PDB entry 1SOA | X-ray diffraction, 1.20 A resolution | chain A

Chain A:
Protein: RNA-binding protein regulatory subunit; oncogene DJ1
Organism: Homo sapiens
Reference sequence: Q99497 (PARK7_HUMAN); residue numbers follow UniProt; this construct covers 1-189
Chain sequence (189 residues; row label = number of the first residue in the row):
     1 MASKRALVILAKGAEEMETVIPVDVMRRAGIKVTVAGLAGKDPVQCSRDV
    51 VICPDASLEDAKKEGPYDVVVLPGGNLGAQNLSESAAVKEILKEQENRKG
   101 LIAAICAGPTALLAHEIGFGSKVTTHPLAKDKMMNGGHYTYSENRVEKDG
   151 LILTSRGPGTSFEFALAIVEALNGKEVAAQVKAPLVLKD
Not modelled in the structure: 1, 189
Sequence notes: modified residue (106)
Modified residues: C106 (3-sulfinoalanine; CSD)
UniProt features mapped onto this chain:
  - active site: C106 (Nucleophile), H126
  - site: D149, G150 (Cleavage)
  - modified residue: A2 (N-acetylalanine), Y67 (Phosphotyrosine), C106 (Cysteine sulfinic acid (-SO2H)), K148 (N6-acetyllysine), K182 (N6-succinyllysine)
  - lipidation (S-palmitoyl cysteine): C46, C53, C106
  - cross-link: K130 (Glycyl lysine isopeptide (Lys-Gly) (interchain with G-Cter in SUMO))
  - natural variant: L10 (L10P: In PARK7; uncertain significance), M26 (M26I: In PARK7), A39 (A39S: Found in early-onset Parkinson disease with digenic inheritance), Q45 (deletion: In PARK7), E64 (E64D: In PARK7), A104 (A104T: In PARK7), D149 (D149A: In PARK7), E163 (E163K: In PARK7; uncertain significance), L166 (L166P: In PARK7)
  - mutagenesis: L10 (L10P: Abolishes detoxification activity on methylglyocal-adducted CoA), E18 (E18A: Strongly decreases enzymatic activity. Almost abolishes detoxification activity on methylglyocal-adducted CoA; E18D: Strongly decreases enzymatic activity ...), C46 (C46A: Reduces protein stability. No effect on oxidation; C46A: Reduces protein stability. No effect on oxidation. Reduced localization in lipid rafts; when associated with A-106 ...), V51 (V51A: Disrupts dimer formation and strongly reduces ability to eliminate hydrogen peroxide), C53 (C53A: Strongly reduces chaperone activity and ability to eliminate hydrogen peroxide; C53S: No effect on mitochondrial translocation neither on deglycase activity), C106 (C106A: Abolishes enzymatic activity. Abolishes oxidation, association with mitochondria and protease activity. No effect on chaperone activity. Reduces binding to OTUD7B ...), H126 (H126A: Strongly decreases enzymatic activity), K130 (K130R: Partially compensates for loss of stability; when associated with P-166), A179 (A179T: No effect on detoxification activity on methylglyocal-adducted CoA)

In short:
UniProt lists active-site residues C106 and H126 and 9 mutagenesis sites.
Chain A is RNA-binding protein regulatory subunit; oncogene DJ1 (Homo sapiens); the structure, Human DJ-1 with
sulfinic acid, was determined by X-ray diffraction, deposited together with 4QYX.
